PDB entry 8J5Y | electron microscopy, 3.07 A resolution | chains C and D of the 4 polymer chains in the assembly

[Chain C (and D)]
Name: LAS1 isoform 1
Source organism: Saccharomyces cerevisiae
Notes: chain D of this document is another copy of the same molecule, construct and numbering; everything in this record applies to it too
UniProtKB: A0A8H4C0L4 (A0A8H4C0L4_YEASX); numbering as in UniProt (aligned over 1-502)
Sequence (502 residues; row label = number of the first residue in the row):
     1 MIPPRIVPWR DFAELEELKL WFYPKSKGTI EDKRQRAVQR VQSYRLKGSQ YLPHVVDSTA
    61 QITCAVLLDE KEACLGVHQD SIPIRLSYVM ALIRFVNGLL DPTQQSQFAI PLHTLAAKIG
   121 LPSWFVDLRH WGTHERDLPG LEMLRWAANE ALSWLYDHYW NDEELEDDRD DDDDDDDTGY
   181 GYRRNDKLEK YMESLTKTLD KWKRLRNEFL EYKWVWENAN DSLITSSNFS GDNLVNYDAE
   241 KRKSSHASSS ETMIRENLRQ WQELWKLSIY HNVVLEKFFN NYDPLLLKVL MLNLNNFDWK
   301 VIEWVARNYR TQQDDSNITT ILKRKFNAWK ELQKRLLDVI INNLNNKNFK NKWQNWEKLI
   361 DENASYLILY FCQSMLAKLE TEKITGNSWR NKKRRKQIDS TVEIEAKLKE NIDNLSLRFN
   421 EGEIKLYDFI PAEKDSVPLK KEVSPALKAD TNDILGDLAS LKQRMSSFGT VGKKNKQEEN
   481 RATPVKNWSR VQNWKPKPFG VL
Not modelled in the structure: 1, 168-502
From the paper describing this entry:
  - catalytic residues: Arg129, His130, His134

[Chain C / chain D interface]
Residue-residue contacts (41; chain C residue first):
  Gln42(C) - Asp80(D)
  Ser49(C) - Arg136(D)  hydrogen bond (backbone-side chain)
  Gln50(C) - Arg136(D)
  Gln61(C) - Leu86(D)
  Gln61(C) - Leu138(D)
  Cys64(C) - Ile82(D)  hydrophobic
  Leu68(C) - Pro83(D)  hydrophobic
  Val77(C) - Lys71(D)
  His78(C) - Gln35(D)
  Asp80(C) - Val38(D)
  Asp80(C) - Gln42(D)
  Asp80(C) - Cys64(D)
  Ile82(C) - Cys64(D)  hydrophobic
  Pro83(C) - Leu68(D)  hydrophobic
  Pro83(C) - Ser87(D)
  Leu86(C) - Ser87(D)
  Leu86(C) - Met90(D)  hydrophobic
  Ser87(C) - Leu86(D)
  Val89(C) - Met90(D)  hydrophobic
  Met90(C) - Leu86(D)  hydrophobic
  Met90(C) - Val89(D)  hydrophobic
  Met90(C) - Met90(D)  hydrophobic
  Met90(C) - Thr133(D)
  Ile93(C) - Thr133(D)
  Arg94(C) - Gly132(D)  hydrogen bond (side chain-backbone)
  Arg94(C) - Glu135(D)  hydrogen bond (side chain-backbone)
  Arg94(C) - Arg136(D)  hydrogen bond (side chain-backbone)
  Arg94(C) - Leu138(D)
  Asn97(C) - Thr133(D)  hydrogen bond (side chain-backbone)
  Asn97(C) - His134(D)
  Asp101(C) - His134(D)
  Gly132(C) - Arg94(D)
  Thr133(C) - Ile93(D)
  Thr133(C) - Asn97(D)  hydrogen bond (backbone-side chain)
  His134(C) - Asn97(D)
  Glu135(C) - Arg94(D)  hydrogen bond (backbone-side chain)
  Arg136(C) - Ser49(D)  hydrogen bond (side chain-backbone)
  Arg136(C) - Gln50(D)
  Arg136(C) - Arg94(D)  hydrogen bond (backbone-side chain)
  Asp137(C) - Ser49(D)
  Leu138(C) - Arg94(D)
Also at the interface, not in a pair above, chain C (28 interface residues in all): Asp57, Ala91
Also at the interface, not in a pair above, chain D (30 interface residues in all): Arg45, Gln61, Leu67, Asp101, Arg129, Asp137

[Overview]
28 residues of chain C face 30 of chain D across their interface; the contacts include 9 hydrogen bonds. Among
the polar pairs are Ser49(C)-Arg136(D), Arg94(C)-Gly132(D) and Arg94(C)-Glu135(D). The paper reports catalytic
residues Arg129(C), His130(C) and His134(C).
Chain C and chain D are both LAS1 isoform 1 (Saccharomyces cerevisiae); the structure, Structural and
mechanistic insight into ribosomal ITS2 RNA processing by nuclease-kinase machinery, was determined by
electron microscopy, deposited together with 8J60, 7Y16, 7Y17 and 7Y18.
